Entry 9BLC (electron microscopy, 3.30 A resolution); this record covers chains R and B of the 6 polymer chains in the assembly.

Chain R:
Protein: Calcitonin receptor
From: Homo sapiens
UniProtKB: P30988 (CALCR_HUMAN); residue numbers follow UniProt; this construct covers 25-474
Amino-acid sequence (462 residues; row label = number of the first residue in the row):
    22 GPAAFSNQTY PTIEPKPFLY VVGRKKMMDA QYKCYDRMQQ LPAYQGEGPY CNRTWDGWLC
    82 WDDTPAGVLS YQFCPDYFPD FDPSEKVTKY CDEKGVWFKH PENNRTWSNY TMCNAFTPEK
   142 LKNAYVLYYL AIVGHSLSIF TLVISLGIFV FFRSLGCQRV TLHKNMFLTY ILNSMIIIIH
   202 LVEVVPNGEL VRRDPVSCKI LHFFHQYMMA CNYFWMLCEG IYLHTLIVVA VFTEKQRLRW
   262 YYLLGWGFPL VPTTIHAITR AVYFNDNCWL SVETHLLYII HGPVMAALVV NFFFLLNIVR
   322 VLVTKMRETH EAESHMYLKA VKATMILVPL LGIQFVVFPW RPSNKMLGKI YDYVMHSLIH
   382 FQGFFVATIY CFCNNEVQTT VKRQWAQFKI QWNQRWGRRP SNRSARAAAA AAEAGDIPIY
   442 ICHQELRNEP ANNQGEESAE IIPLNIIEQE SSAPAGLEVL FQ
Unresolved in the structure: 22-37, 64-69, 414-483
Sequence notes: expression tag (22-24, 475-483)
Disulfides: Cys55-Cys81, Cys72-Cys112, Cys95-Cys134, Cys219-Cys289

Chain B:
Protein: Guanine nucleotide-binding protein G(I)/G(S)/G(T) subunit beta-1
From: Homo sapiens
UniProtKB: P62873 (GBB1_HUMAN); numbering as in UniProt (aligned over 2-340)
Amino-acid sequence (350 residues; row label = number of the first residue in the row; numbers below 1 keep their minus sign (Met-9 is residue -9)):
    -9 MHHHHHHGSS GSELDQLRQE AEQLKNQIRD ARKACADATL SQITNNIDPV GRIQMRTRRT
    51 LRGHLAKIYA MHWGTDSRLL VSASQDGKLI IWDSYTTNKV HAIPLRSSWV MTCAYAPSGN
   111 YVACGGLDNI CSIYNLKTRE GNVRVSRELA GHTGYLSCCR FLDDNQIVTS SGDTTCALWD
   171 IETGQQTTTF TGHTGDVMSL SLAPDTRLFV SGACDASAKL WDVREGMCRQ TFTGHESDIN
   231 AICFFPNGNA FATGSDDATC RLFDLRADQE LMTYSHDNII CGITSVSFSK SGRLLLAGYD
   291 DFNCNVWDAL KADRAGVLAG HDNRVSCLGV TDDGMAVATG SWDSFLKIWN
Unresolved in the structure: -9 to 1
Sequence notes: expression tag (-9 to 1)

Interface between chain R and chain B:
Pairs across the interface (5; chain R residue first):
  Arg404(R) - Asp312(B)  salt bridge
  Gln408(R) - Ala309(B)  hydrogen bond (side chain-backbone)
  Gln408(R) - Gly310(B)  hydrogen bond (side chain-backbone)
  Gln412(R) - Gln44(B)
  Gln412(R) - Arg46(B)
Also at the interface, not in a pair above, chain R (4 interface residues in all): Arg174
Also at the interface, not in a pair above, chain B (7 interface residues in all): Arg52, His311

Summary:
The interface between chain R and chain B involves 4 residues on one side and 7 on the other; the contacts
include 2 hydrogen bonds and 1 salt bridge. Polar contacts include Arg404(R)-Asp312(B), Gln408(R)-Ala309(B)
and Gln408(R)-Gly310(B).
Here chain R is Calcitonin receptor and chain B is Guanine nucleotide-binding protein G(I)/G(S)/G(T) subunit
beta-1, both from Homo sapiens. Entry 9BLC (Human Calcitonin Receptor in Complex with Gs and Cagrilintide
Backbone (non-acylated) in CT-like conformation) was determined by electron microscopy (same publication as
9BLB, 9BLW, 9BP3, 9BQ3, 9BTW, 9BUB and 3 further entries).
